PDB entry 6JNX | electron microscopy, 4.08 A resolution (low resolution: residue-level contacts below are approximate; hydrogen-bond / salt-bridge calls are withheld) | chains C and D of the 11 polymer chains in the assembly

# Chain C
Molecule: DNA-directed RNA polymerase subunit beta
From: Escherichia coli K-12
Notes: EC 2.7.7.6
UniProt: P0A8V2 (RPOB_ECOLI); residues 1-1342 here = UniProt positions 1-1342
Amino-acid sequence (1342 residues; numbered 1 to 1342; the number before each row is that of its first residue):
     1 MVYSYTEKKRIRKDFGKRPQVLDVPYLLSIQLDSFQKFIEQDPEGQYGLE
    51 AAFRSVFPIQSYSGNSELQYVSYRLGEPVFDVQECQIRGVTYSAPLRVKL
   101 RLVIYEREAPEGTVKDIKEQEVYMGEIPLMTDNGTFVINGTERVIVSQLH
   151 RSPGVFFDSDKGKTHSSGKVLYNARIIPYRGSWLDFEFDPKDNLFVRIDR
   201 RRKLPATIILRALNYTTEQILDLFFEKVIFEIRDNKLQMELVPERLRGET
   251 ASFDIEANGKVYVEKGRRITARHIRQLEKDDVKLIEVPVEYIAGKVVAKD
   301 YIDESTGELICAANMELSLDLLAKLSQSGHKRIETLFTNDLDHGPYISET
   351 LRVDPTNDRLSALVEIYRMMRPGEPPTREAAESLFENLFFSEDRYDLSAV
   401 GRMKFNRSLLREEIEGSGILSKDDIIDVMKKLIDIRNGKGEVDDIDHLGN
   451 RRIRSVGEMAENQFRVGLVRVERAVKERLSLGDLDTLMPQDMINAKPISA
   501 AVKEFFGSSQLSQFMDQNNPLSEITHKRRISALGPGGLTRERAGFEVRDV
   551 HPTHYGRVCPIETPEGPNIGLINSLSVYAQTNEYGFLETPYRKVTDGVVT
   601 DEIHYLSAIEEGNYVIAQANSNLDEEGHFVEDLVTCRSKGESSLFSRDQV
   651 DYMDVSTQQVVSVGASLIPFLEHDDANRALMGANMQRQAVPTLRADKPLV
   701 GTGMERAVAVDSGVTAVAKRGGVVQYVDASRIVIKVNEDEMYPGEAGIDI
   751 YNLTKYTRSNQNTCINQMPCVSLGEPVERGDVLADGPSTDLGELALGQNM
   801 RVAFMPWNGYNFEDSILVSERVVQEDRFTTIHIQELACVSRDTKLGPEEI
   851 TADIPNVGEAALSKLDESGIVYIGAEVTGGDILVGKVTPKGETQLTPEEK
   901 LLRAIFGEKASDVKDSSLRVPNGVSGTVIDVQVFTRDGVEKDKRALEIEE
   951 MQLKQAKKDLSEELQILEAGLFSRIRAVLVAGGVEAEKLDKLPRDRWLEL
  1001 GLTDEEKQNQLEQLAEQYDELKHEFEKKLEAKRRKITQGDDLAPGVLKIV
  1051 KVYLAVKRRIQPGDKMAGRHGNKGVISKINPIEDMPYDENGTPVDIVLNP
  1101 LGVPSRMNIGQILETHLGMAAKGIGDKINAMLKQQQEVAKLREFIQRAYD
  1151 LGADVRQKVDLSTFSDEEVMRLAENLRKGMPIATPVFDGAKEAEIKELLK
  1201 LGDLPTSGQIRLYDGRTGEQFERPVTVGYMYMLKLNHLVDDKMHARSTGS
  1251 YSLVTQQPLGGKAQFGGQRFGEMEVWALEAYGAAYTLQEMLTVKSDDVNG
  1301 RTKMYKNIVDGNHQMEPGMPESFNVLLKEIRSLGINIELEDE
Disordered / not traced: 1, 1342
Swiss-Prot annotation at these positions:
  - modified residue (N6-acetyllysine): Lys-1022, Lys-1200
  - mutagenesis: Ile-561 (I561S: Resistant to antibiotics salinamide A and B), Ile-569 (I569S: Resistant to antibiotics salinamide A and B), Ala-665 (A665E: Resistant to antibiotics salinamide A and B), Asp-675 (D675A/G: Resistant to antibiotics salinamide A and B), Asn-677 (N677H/K: Resistant to antibiotics salinamide A and B), Leu-680 (L680M: Resistant to antibiotics salinamide A and B), Glu-813 (E813K: Disrupts the enzyme's active center)

# Chain D
Molecule: DNA-directed RNA polymerase subunit beta'
From: Escherichia coli K-12
Notes: EC 2.7.7.6
UniProt: P0A8T7 (RPOC_ECOLI); numbering as in UniProt (aligned over 1-1407)
Amino-acid sequence (1407 residues; numbered 1 to 1407; the number before each row is that of its first residue):
     1 MKDLLKFLKAQTKTEEFDAIKIALASPDMIRSWSFGEVKKPETINYRTFK
    51 PERDGLFCARIFGPVKDYECLCGKYKRLKHRGVICEKCGVEVTQTKVRRE
   101 RMGHIELASPTAHIWFLKSLPSRIGLLLDMPLRDIERVLYFESYVVIEGG
   151 MTNLERQQILTEEQYLDALEEFGDEFDAKMGAEAIQALLKSMDLEQECEQ
   201 LREELNETNSETKRKKLTKRIKLLEAFVQSGNKPEWMILTVLPVLPPDLR
   251 PLVPLDGGRFATSDLNDLYRRVINRNNRLKRLLDLAAPDIIVRNEKRMLQ
   301 EAVDALLDNGRRGRAITGSNKRPLKSLADMIKGKQGRFRQNLLGKRVDYS
   351 GRSVITVGPYLRLHQCGLPKKMALELFKPFIYGKLELRGLATTIKAAKKM
   401 VEREEAVVWDILDEVIREHPVLLNRAPTLHRLGIQAFEPVLIEGKAIQLH
   451 PLVCAAYNADFDGDQMAVHVPLTLEAQLEARALMMSTNNILSPANGEPII
   501 VPSQDVVLGLYYMTRDCVNAKGEGMVLTGPKEAERLYRSGLASLHARVKV
   551 RITEYEKDANGELVAKTSLKDTTVGRAILWMIVPKGLPYSIVNQALGKKA
   601 ISKMLNTCYRILGLKPTVIFADQIMYTGFAYAARSGASVGIDDMVIPEKK
   651 HEIISEAEAEVAEIQEQFQSGLVTAGERYNKVIDIWAAANDRVSKAMMDN
   701 LQTETVINRDGQEEKQVSFNSIYMMADSGARGSAAQIRQLAGMRGLMAKP
   751 DGSIIETPITANFREGLNVLQYFISTHGARKGLADTALKTANSGYLTRRL
   801 VDVAQDLVVTEDDCGTHEGIMMTPVIEGGDVKEPLRDRVLGRVTAEDVLK
   851 PGTADILVPRNTLLHEQWCDLLEENSVDAVKVRSVVSCDTDFGVCAHCYG
   901 RDLARGHIINKGEAIGVIAAQSIGEPGTQLTMRTFHIGGAASRAAAESSI
   951 QVKNKGSIKLSNVKSVVNSSGKLVITSRNTELKLIDEFGRTKESYKVPYG
  1001 AVLAKGDGEQVAGGETVANWDPHTMPVITEVSGFVRFTDMIDGQTITRQT
  1051 DELTGLSSLVVLDSAERTAGGKDLRPALKIVDAQGNDVLIPGTDMPAQYF
  1101 LPGKAIVQLEDGVQISSGDTLARIPQESGGTKDITGGLPRVADLFEARRP
  1151 KEPAILAEISGIVSFGKETKGKRRLVITPVDGSDPYEEMIPKWRQLNVFE
  1201 GERVERGDVISDGPEAPHDILRLRGVHAVTRYIVNEVQDVYRLQGVKIND
  1251 KHIEVIVRQMLRKATIVNAGSSDFLEGEQVEYSRVKIANRELEANGKVGA
  1301 TYSRDLLGITKASLATESFISAASFQETTRVLTEAAVAGKRDELRGLKEN
  1351 VIVGRLIPAGTGYAYHQDRMRRRAAGEAPAAPQVTAEDASASLAELLNAG
  1401 LGGSDNE
Disordered / not traced: 1-15, 934-947, 1127-1135, 1374-1407
Bound ions: Zn2+ site 1: Cys-70, Cys-72, Cys-85; Mg2+: Asp-460, Asp-462 (shared with 2 residues of chain R); Zn2+ site 2: Cys-814, Cys-888, Cys-895, Cys-898
Swiss-Prot annotation at these positions:
  - binding site (Zn(2+)): Cys-70, Cys-72, Cys-85, Cys-88, Cys-814, Cys-888, Cys-895, Cys-898
  - binding site (Mg(2+)): Asp-460, Asp-462, Asp-464
  - modified residue: Lys-983 (N6-acetyllysine)
  - mutagenesis: Gln-504 (Q504P: Resistant to antibiotics salinamide A and B), Asn-690 (N690D: Resistant to antibiotics salinamide A and B), Met-697 (M697V: Resistant to antibiotics salinamide A and B), Ala-735 (A735T: Resistant to antibiotics salinamide A and B), Arg-738 (R738C/H/P/S: Resistant to antibiotics salinamide A and B), Ala-748 (A748E: Resistant to antibiotics salinamide A and B), Pro-758 (P758S/T: Resistant to antibiotics salinamide A and B), Phe-763 (F763C: Resistant to antibiotics salinamide A and B), Ser-775 (S775A: Resistant to antibiotics salinamide A and B), Ala-779 (A779T/V: Resistant to antibiotics salinamide A and B), Arg-780 (R780C: Resistant to antibiotics salinamide A and B), Gly-782 (G782A/C: Resistant to antibiotics salinamide A and B), 1 further mutagenesis entry in UniProt

# Interface between chain C and chain D
Residue-residue contacts (258; chain C residue first):
  Phe-545(C) with Asp-785(D); Leu-788(D)
  Arg-548(C) with Arg-780(D)
  Asp-549(C) with Pro-750(D); His-777(D)
  Val-550(C) with His-777(D)
  Tyr-555(C) with Val-769(D); Phe-773(D)
  Pro-560(C) with Phe-773(D); Thr-776(D); Arg-780(D)
  Ile-561(C) with Tyr-772(D); Thr-776(D)
  Thr-563(C) with Arg-780(D)
  Glu-565(C) with Leu-783(D)
  Ile-569(C) with Leu-783(D)
  Gly-570(C) with Arg-780(D)
  Asn-573(C) with Arg-780(D)
  Gln-618(C) with Val-769(D); Leu-770(D)
  Ser-642(C) with Leu-770(D)
  Leu-671(C) with Tyr-772(D)
  Glu-672(C) with Gly-766(D)
  His-673(C) with Phe-763(D); Arg-764(D); Glu-765(D); Gly-766(D)
  Asp-674(C) with Phe-763(D); Tyr-772(D)
  Asp-675(C) with Phe-763(D)
  Ala-676(C) with Tyr-772(D); Thr-776(D); Ala-779(D)
  Asn-677(C) with Ala-779(D)
  Ala-679(C) with Tyr-772(D)
  Phe-804(C) with Ala-637(D); Ser-638(D)
  Met-805(C) with Ala-633(D)
  Pro-806(C) with Ala-633(D); Ala-637(D)
  Trp-807(C) with Ala-633(D)
  Asn-808(C) with Pro-359(D); Phe-629(D); Ala-633(D)
  Gly-809(C) with Pro-359(D); Phe-629(D)
  Tyr-810(C) with Pro-359(D)
  Phe-812(C) with Ser-503(D); Gln-504(D); Asp-505(D); Phe-629(D)
  Glu-813(C) with Phe-461(D); Gln-504(D)
  Gln-1061(C) with Lys-445(D)
  Pro-1062(C) with Ala-446(D)
  Lys-1065(C) with Asp-462(D)
  Lys-1073(C) with Asp-462(D)
  Val-1075(C) with Phe-461(D); Gly-463(D)
  Ser-1077(C) with Thr-356(D)
  Pro-1100(C) with Ala-637(D)
  Leu-1101(C) with Gln-504(D); Asp-505(D); Met-725(D)
  Pro-1104(C) with Met-725(D); Gln-736(D)
  Ser-1105(C) with Arg-731(D); Gln-736(D)
  Arg-1106(C) with Arg-731(D)
  Met-1107(C) with Gln-739(D); Leu-740(D)
  Ile-1109(C) with Met-644(D); Phe-763(D)
  Ile-1112(C) with Ile-641(D)
  Leu-1113(C) with Ile-641(D)
  His-1116(C) with Ile-641(D)
  Phe-1187(C) with Val-769(D)
  Glu-1192(C) with Ile-641(D); Arg-764(D)
  Lys-1196(C) with Asp-642(D)
  Ser-1207(C) with Asp-642(D)
  Gln-1209(C) with Ser-638(D); Val-639(D); Gly-640(D); Asp-643(D)
  Thr-1217(C) with Arg-634(D)
  Glu-1219(C) with Arg-634(D)
  Phe-1221(C) with Ala-633(D); Arg-634(D)
  Glu-1222(C) with Tyr-512(D); Arg-634(D); Ser-635(D); Gly-636(D)
  Arg-1223(C) with Gly-636(D); Ala-637(D); Phe-719(D); Ser-721(D); Met-724(D)
  Val-1225(C) with Ser-638(D)
  Thr-1226(C) with Ser-638(D); Val-639(D); Gly-640(D)
  Val-1239(C) with Val-354(D); Lys-445(D)
  Asp-1240(C) with Lys-445(D)
  Lys-1242(C) with Arg-352(D); Val-354(D); Gln-465(D)
  Met-1243(C) with Arg-352(D); Ser-353(D); Met-372(D); Lys-445(D)
  His-1244(C) with Gly-351(D); Arg-352(D); Met-372(D)
  Ala-1245(C) with Ser-350(D); Gly-351(D); Glu-375(D)
  Arg-1246(C) with Asp-348(D); Tyr-349(D); Ser-350(D)
  Ser-1247(C) with Asp-348(D); Tyr-349(D); Glu-375(D); Lys-378(D)
  Thr-1248(C) with Tyr-349(D)
  Tyr-1251(C) with Asp-348(D)
  Leu-1253(C) with Arg-99(D); Pro-251(D)
  Val-1254(C) with Arg-99(D); Leu-249(D)
  Thr-1255(C) with Arg-99(D)
  Gln-1256(C) with Arg-99(D)
  Gln-1257(C) with Asn-341(D); Lys-345(D)
  Pro-1258(C) with Arg-346(D); Asp-348(D)
  Leu-1259(C) with Arg-346(D)
  Gly-1260(C) with Arg-346(D)
  Gly-1267(C) with Arg-346(D); Val-347(D); Ser-350(D)
  Gln-1268(C) with Arg-346(D); Val-347(D); Ser-350(D); Arg-352(D)
  Arg-1269(C) with Arg-339(D); Gln-340(D); Gly-344(D); Lys-345(D); Arg-346(D)
  Phe-1270(C) with Gly-344(D); Lys-345(D); Val-347(D); His-469(D)
  Met-1273(C) with Thr-428(D)
  Glu-1274(C) with Asn-424(D); Thr-428(D)
  Val-1275(C) with Leu-343(D)
  Trp-1276(C) with Val-801(D); Gln-921(D)
  Ala-1277(C) with Gln-921(D)
  Glu-1279(C) with Val-917(D)
  Ala-1280(C) with Arg-431(D); Val-917(D); Ile-918(D)
  Tyr-1281(C) with Arg-431(D); Ile-434(D); Met-484(D); Asn-489(D)
  Gly-1282(C) with Gly-1360(D); Thr-1361(D)
  Ala-1283(C) with Glu-479(D); Met-484(D)
  Ala-1284(C) with Glu-479(D); Leu-1356(D); Ile-1357(D); Thr-1361(D); Gly-1362(D)
  Tyr-1285(C) with Glu-479(D); Thr-1361(D)
  Thr-1286(C) with Ala-476(D); Glu-479(D)
  Leu-1287(C) with Val-1351(D); Ile-1357(D)
  Gln-1288(C) with Arg-1355(D); Leu-1356(D)
  Glu-1289(C) with Leu-472(D); Thr-473(D); Ala-476(D)
  Met-1290(C) with Val-347(D)
  Leu-1291(C) with Lys-345(D); Val-1351(D)
  Lys-1294(C) with Val-347(D); Asp-348(D); Val-470(D); Leu-472(D)
  Ser-1295(C) with Lys-345(D); Arg-346(D)
  Asp-1296(C) with Lys-345(D)
  Tyr-1305(C) with Tyr-349(D); Pro-379(D)
  Ile-1308(C) with Pro-379(D); Phe-380(D)
  Val-1309(C) with Glu-386(D)
  His-1313(C) with Phe-380(D); Leu-472(D); Thr-473(D); Leu-474(D)
  Gln-1314(C) with Thr-473(D)
  Met-1319(C) with Phe-17(D)
  Pro-1320(C) with Lys-345(D); Val-1353(D); Gly-1354(D)
  Glu-1321(C) with Arg-99(D)
  Ser-1322(C) with Asn-341(D); Leu-342(D); Lys-345(D)
  Phe-1323(C) with Ile-1352(D)
  Val-1325(C) with Leu-249(D)
  Lys-1328(C) with Glu-100(D)
  Glu-1329(C) with Leu-327(D); Met-330(D); Ile-331(D)
  Ile-1330(C) with Ile-331(D)
  Arg-1331(C) with Trp-33(D); Met-102(D); Pro-243(D)
  Ser-1332(C) with Met-102(D); Pro-243(D); Val-244(D); Leu-245(D); Tyr-269(D)
  Leu-1333(C) with His-113(D); Trp-115(D); Leu-307(D)
  Gly-1334(C) with Ala-25(D)
  Ile-1335(C) with Ala-23(D); Ala-25(D); Trp-33(D); Ala-1336(D)
  Asn-1336(C) with Ile-22(D); Ala-23(D); Leu-24(D); Ala-25(D); Met-29(D); Trp-33(D)
  Ile-1337(C) with Lys-21(D); Ile-22(D)
  Glu-1338(C) with Lys-21(D)
  Leu-1339(C) with Ile-20(D)
  Glu-1340(C) with Phe-17(D); Asp-18(D); Ala-19(D); Lys-21(D)
  Asp-1341(C) with Glu-16(D); Phe-17(D); Asp-18(D)
Other interface residues (no listed pair), chain C (149 interface residues in all): Ser-166, Glu-562, Gly-566, Asn-620, Val-660, Asp-814, Ser-815, Arg-841, Gly-1063, Asn-1099, Thr-1206, Pro-1224, Gly-1249, Phe-1265, Glu-1272, Leu-1278, Thr-1292, Met-1304, Asp-1310, Met-1315, Gly-1318, Leu-1326
Other interface residues (no listed pair), chain D (157 interface residues in all): Val-253, Asp-256, Gly-257, Arg-337, Phe-338, Ile-355, Val-357, Tyr-360, Lys-371, Leu-376, Tyr-382, Gly-383, Lys-398, Leu-429, Leu-432, Pro-451, Asp-460, Pro-471, Glu-475, Leu-483, Ala-632, Asn-720, Ala-730, Arg-744, Leu-767, Asn-768, Ala-787, Arg-798, Ala-914, Lys-1151, Leu-1347

# Overview
The interface between chain C and chain D involves 149 residues on one side and 157 on the other. Curated
annotation (UniProt) lists 7 mutagenesis sites on chain C; 8 Zn2+-binding residues, 3 Mg2+-binding residues
and 13 mutagenesis sites on chain D.
Here chain C is DNA-directed RNA polymerase subunit beta and chain D is DNA-directed RNA polymerase subunit
beta', both from Escherichia coli K-12. Entry 6JNX (Cryo-EM structure of a Q-engaged arrested complex) was
determined by electron microscopy, deposited together with 6JNY.
